PDB entry 3N0C | X-ray diffraction, 2.30 A resolution | chains A and C of the 4 polymer chains in the assembly

Chain A (and C):
Protein: Thymidylate synthase thyX
From: Thermotoga maritima
Notes: EC 2.1.1.148; chain C of this document is another copy of the same molecule, construct and numbering; everything in this record applies to it too
Reference sequence: Q9WYT0 (THYX_THEMA); residues 1-220 here = UniProt positions 1-220
Sequence (232 residues; row label = number of the first residue in the row; numbers below 1 keep their minus sign (Met-11 is residue -11)):
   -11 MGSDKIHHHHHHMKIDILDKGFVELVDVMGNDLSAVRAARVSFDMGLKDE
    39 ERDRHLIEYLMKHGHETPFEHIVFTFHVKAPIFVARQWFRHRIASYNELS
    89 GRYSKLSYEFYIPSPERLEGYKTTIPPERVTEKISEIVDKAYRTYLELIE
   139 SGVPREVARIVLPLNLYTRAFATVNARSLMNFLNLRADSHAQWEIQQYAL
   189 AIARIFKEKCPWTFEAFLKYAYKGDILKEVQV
Disordered / not traced: -11 to -1, 216-220 (chain C: -11 to 0, 33-36)
Sequence notes: expression tag (-11 to 0); engineered mutation Ala158 (Phe in Q9WYT0), Ala160 (Trp in Q9WYT0)
Curated features (UniProtKB/Swiss-Prot):
  - motif: Arg78 to Ser88 (ThyX motif)
  - active site: Arg174 (Involved in ionization of N3 of dUMP, leading to its activation)
  - binding site (FAD): Thr55, Arg78 to Ile81, Glu86, Asn163 to Arg165, Asn169
  - binding site (dUMP): Gln75 to Arg78, Glu86 to Arg90, Arg147, Arg174
  - mutagenesis: His53 (H53A: Shows 1.39% of wild-type activity), Ser88 (S88A/C: Still catalytically active although shows a large decrease in activity), Arg90 (R90A: Binds dUMP 670-fold weaker than wild-type), Glu144 (E144A: Shows 0.113% of wild-type activity; E144R: Shows 0.016% of wild-type activity), Arg174 (R174A: Still catalytically active although only shows 0.0008% of wild-type activity. Binds dUMP 7300-fold weaker than wild-type; R174K: Loss of catalytic activity)
Residues lining bound ligands:
  - FAD (flavin-adenine dinucleotide), molecule 1: Ser30, Thr55, Glu58, Ile81, Asn163, Arg165, Ser166
  - FAD, molecule 2: Arg78, His79, Arg80, Ile81, Ser166, Asn169, Leu173, Arg174, His178, Ala179
  - FAD, molecule 3: Ala82, Ser83, Tyr84, Asn85, Glu86, Ser88, Arg90, Tyr91
  - 2'-deoxyuridine 5'-monophosphate (UMP), molecule 1: Arg74, Gln75, Arg78, Arg174
  - 2'-deoxyuridine 5'-monophosphate (UMP), molecule 2: Phe77, Glu86, Leu87, Ser88, Gly89, Arg90, Arg147

How chain A and chain C interact:
Residue-residue contacts - 4 pairs, chain A then chain C:
  Glu58(A) - Arg80(C)  salt bridge
  Arg80(A) - Glu58(C)  salt bridge
  Arg80(A) - Arg165(C)
  Arg165(A) - Arg80(C)
Other interface residues (no listed pair), chain A (4 interface residues in all): Thr55
Other interface residues (no listed pair), chain C (4 interface residues in all): Thr55

In short:
The chain A/chain C interface involves 4 residues from each chain, with 2 salt bridges. Its one salt-bridged
contact is Glu58(A)-Arg80(C). Chain A binds 2'-deoxyuridine 5'-monophosphate and 3 copies of flavin-adenine
dinucleotide.
Chain A and chain C are both Thymidylate synthase thyX (Thermotoga maritima); the structure, TM0449 mutant
crystal grown by hanging drop method, was determined by X-ray diffraction together with 3MZQ, 3MZR, 3N02, 3N03
and 3N0B from the same study.
